PDB entry 2VQK | X-ray diffraction, 4.20 A resolution (low resolution: residue-level contacts below are approximate; hydrogen-bond / salt-bridge calls are withheld) | chain A

[Chain A]
Name: Uncharacterized protein CGL0972
Source organism: Corynebacterium glutamicum
UniProtKB: Q8NRS3 (Q8NRS3_CORGL); residues 1-99 here correspond to UniProt positions 28-126 (UniProt number = residue number + 27)
Amino-acid sequence (99 residues; each row starts with the number of its first residue):
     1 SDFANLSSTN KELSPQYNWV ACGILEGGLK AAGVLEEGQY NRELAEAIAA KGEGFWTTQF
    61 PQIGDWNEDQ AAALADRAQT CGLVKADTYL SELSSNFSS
Disordered / not traced: 1-17, 90-99
Cystine bridges: Cys-22/Cys-81
Ion coordination: Zn2+ site 1: Glu-26 (together with cacodylate ion); Zn2+ site 2: Glu-37 (together with cacodylate ion); Zn2+ site 3 near Gln-62 (its only coordinating residue here); Zn2+ site 4 near Asp-69 (its only coordinating residue here); Zn2+ site 5: Asp-76 (together with cacodylate ion)

[In short]
Chain A is Uncharacterized protein CGL0972 (Corynebacterium glutamicum); the structure, Crystal structure of
PorB from Corynebacterium glutamicum (crystal form IV), was determined by X-ray diffraction, deposited
together with 2VQG, 2VQH and 2VQL.
